9IXJ - chains A and R of the 5 polymer chains in the assembly; structure by electron microscopy, 2.92 A resolution.

== Chain A ==
Protein: Guanine nucleotide-binding protein G(s) subunit alpha isoforms short
From: Homo sapiens
UniProt: P63092 (GNAS2_HUMAN); the construct has insertions or renumbered stretches relative to UniProt, so the offset changes along the chain: 1-373 = UniProt 1-373; 378-398 = UniProt 374-394
Chain sequence (398 residues; numbered 1 to 398; the number before each row is that of its first residue):
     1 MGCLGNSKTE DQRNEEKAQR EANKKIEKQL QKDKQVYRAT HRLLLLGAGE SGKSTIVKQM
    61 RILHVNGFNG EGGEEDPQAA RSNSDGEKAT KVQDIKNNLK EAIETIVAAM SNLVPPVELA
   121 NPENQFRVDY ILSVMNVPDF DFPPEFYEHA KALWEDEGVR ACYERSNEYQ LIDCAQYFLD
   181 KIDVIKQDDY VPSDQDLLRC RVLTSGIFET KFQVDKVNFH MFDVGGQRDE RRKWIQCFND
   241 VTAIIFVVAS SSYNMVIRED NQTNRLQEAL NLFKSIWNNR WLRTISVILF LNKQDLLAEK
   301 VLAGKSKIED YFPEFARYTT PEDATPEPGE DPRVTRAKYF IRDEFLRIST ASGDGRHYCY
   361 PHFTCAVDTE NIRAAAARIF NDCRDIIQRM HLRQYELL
Disordered / not traced: 1-8, 49-53, 61-204, 255-261, 367-369
Sequence notes: variant Asp-188 (Ala in P63092); insertion (374-377); conflict Ile-379 (Val375 in P63092)

== Chain R ==
Protein: Histamine H2 receptor
From: Homo sapiens
UniProt: P25021 (HRH2_HUMAN); residues 1-359 here = UniProt positions 1-359
Chain sequence (359 residues; each row starts with the number of its first residue):
     1 MAPNGTASSF CLDSTACKIT ITVVLAVLIL ITVAGNVVVC LAVGLNRRLR NLTNCFIVSL
    61 AITDLLLGLL VLPFSAIYQL SCKWSFGKVF CNIYTSLDVM LCTASILNLF MISLDRYCAV
   121 MDPLRYPVLV TPVRVAISLV LIWVISITLS FLSIHLGWNS RNETSKGNHT TSKCKVQVNE
   181 VYGLVDGLVT FYLPLLIMCI TYYRIFKVAR DQAKRINHIS SWKAATIREH KATVTLAAVM
   241 GAFIICWFPY FTAFVYRGLR GDDAINEVLE AIVLWLGYAN SALNPILYAA LNRDFRTGYQ
   301 QLFCCRLANR NSHKTSLRSN ASQLSRTQSR EPRQQEEKPL KLQVWSGTEV TAPQGATDR
Disordered / not traced: 1-13, 162-171, 299-359
Disulfide bonds: Cys-91/Cys-174
Small-molecule neighbours: histamine (HSM): Asp-98, Val-99, Cys-102, Thr-103, Asp-186, Tyr-250, Phe-251, Phe-254, Tyr-278
Swiss-Prot annotation at these positions:
  - site: Asp-98 (Essential for histamine binding), Asp-186 (Essential for tiotidine binding and implicated in H2 selectivity), Thr-190 (Implicated in histamine binding)
  - lipidation: Cys-305 (S-palmitoyl cysteine)
  - glycosylation: Asn-4 (N-linked (GlcNAc...) asparagine)

== How chain A and chain R interact ==
Residue-residue contacts (30):
  Ala-39(A) with Val-128(R), hydrophobic
  His-41(A) with Leu-124(R)
  Asp-215(A) with Arg-125(R), hydrogen bond (backbone-side chain)
  Val-217(A) with Arg-125(R)
  Asp-343(A) with Trp-222(R)
  Thr-350(A) with Lys-223(R), hydrogen bond (backbone-side chain)
  Tyr-358(A) with Ile-216(R), hydrophobic
  Phe-380(A) with Leu-124(R), hydrophobic
  Arg-384(A) with Met-121(R)
  Asp-385(A) with Gln-212(R); Arg-215(R), salt bridge
  Ile-387(A) with Pro-123(R), hydrophobic; Leu-124(R), hydrophobic
  Gln-388(A) with Val-120(R), hydrogen bond (side chain-backbone); Gln-212(R)
  Arg-389(A) with Gln-212(R), hydrogen bond; Ile-216(R)
  His-391(A) with Ala-119(R)
  Arg-393(A) with Arg-293(R), hydrogen bond (backbone-side chain)
  Gln-394(A) with Asn-292(R); Arg-293(R), hydrogen bond (backbone-backbone); Asp-294(R), hydrogen bond
  Tyr-395(A) with Arg-116(R)
  Glu-396(A) with Lys-231(R), salt bridge; Thr-235(R), hydrogen bond (backbone-side chain); Leu-291(R); Arg-293(R), salt bridge; Arg-296(R), salt bridge
  Leu-397(A) with Ile-205(R), hydrophobic
  Leu-398(A) with Ala-213(R), hydrophobic
Also at the interface, not in a pair above, chain A (26 interface residues in all): Gln-35, Arg-38, Lys-216, Leu-346, Arg-347, Leu-392
Also at the interface, not in a pair above, chain R (30 interface residues in all): Tyr-126, Pro-127, Val-208, Ala-209, Ile-219, Ser-220, Ala-232, Leu-236

== Overview ==
26 residues of chain A and 30 residues of chain R are in contact; the contacts include 8 hydrogen bonds and 4
salt bridges. Polar contacts include Asp-385(A)/Arg-215(R), Glu-396(A)/Lys-231(R) and Glu-396(A)/Arg-293(R).
Chain R binds histamine.
Here chain A is Guanine nucleotide-binding protein G(s) subunit alpha isoforms short and chain R is Histamine
H2 receptor, both from Homo sapiens. Entry 9IXJ (histamine-bound H2R in complex with Gs) was determined by
electron microscopy.
